PDB entry 8T02 | electron microscopy, 3.79 A resolution | chains H and J of the 7 polymer chains in the assembly

== Chain H ==
Molecule: DNA-directed RNA polymerase subunit alpha
From: Escherichia coli
Notes: EC 2.7.7.6
UniProt: P0A7Z4 (RPOA_ECOLI); residues 1-329 here = UniProt positions 1-329
Sequence (329 residues; each row starts with the number of its first residue):
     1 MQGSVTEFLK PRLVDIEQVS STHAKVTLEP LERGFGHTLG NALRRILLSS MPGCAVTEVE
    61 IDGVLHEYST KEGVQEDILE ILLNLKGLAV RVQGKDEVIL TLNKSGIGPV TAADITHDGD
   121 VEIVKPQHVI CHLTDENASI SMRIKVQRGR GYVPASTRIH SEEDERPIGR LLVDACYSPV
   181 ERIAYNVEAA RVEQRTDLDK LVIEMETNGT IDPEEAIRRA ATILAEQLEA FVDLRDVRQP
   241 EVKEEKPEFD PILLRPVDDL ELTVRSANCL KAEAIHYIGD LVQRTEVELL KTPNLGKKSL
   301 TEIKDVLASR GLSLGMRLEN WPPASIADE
Disordered / not traced: 1-3, 159-169, 233-329
Swiss-Prot annotation at these positions:
  - region: E162 to E165 (Required for interaction with Crp at class II promoters)
  - modified residue: R265 (ADP-ribosylarginine), K297 (N6-acetyllysine), K298 (N6-acetyllysine)
  - mutagenesis: R45 (R45C: In rpoA112; temperature-sensitive, blocks RNA polymerase assembly), E162 to E165 (5-fold decrease in CRP-class II promoter-dependent transcription), E165 (E165K: 5-fold decrease in CRP-class II promoter-dependent transcription), R191 (R191C: In rpoA101; temperature-sensitive)

== Chain J ==
Molecule: DNA-directed RNA polymerase subunit beta'
From: Escherichia coli
Notes: EC 2.7.7.6
UniProt: A7ZUK2 (RPOC_ECO24); residue numbers follow UniProt; this construct covers 1-1407
Sequence (1425 residues; each row starts with the number of its first residue):
     1 MKDLLKFLKA QTKTEEFDAI KIALASPDMI RSWSFGEVKK PETINYRTFK PERDGLFCAR
    61 IFGPVKDYEC LCGKYKRLKH RGVICEKCGV EVTQTKVRRE RMGHIELASP TAHIWFLKSL
   121 PSRIGLLLDM PLRDIERVLY FESYVVIEGG MTNLERQQIL TEEQYLDALE EFGDEFDAKM
   181 GAEAIQALLK SMDLEQECEQ LREELNETNS ETKRKKLTKR IKLLEAFVQS GNKPEWMILT
   241 VLPVLPPDLR PLVPLDGGRF ATSDLNDLYR RVINRNNRLK RLLDLAAPDI IVRNEKRMLQ
   301 EAVDALLDNG RRGRAITGSN KRPLKSLADM IKGKQGRFRQ NLLGKRVDYS GRSVITVGPY
   361 LRLHQCGLPK KMALELFKPF IYGKLELRGL ATTIKAAKKM VEREEAVVWD ILDEVIREHP
   421 VLLNRAPTLH RLGIQAFEPV LIEGKAIQLH PLVCAAYNAD FDGDQMAVHV PLTLEAQLEA
   481 RALMMSTNNI LSPANGEPII VPSQDVVLGL YYMTRDCVNA KGEGMVLTGP KEAERLYRSG
   541 LASLHARVKV RITEYEKDAN GELVAKTSLK DTTVGRAILW MIVPKGLPYS IVNQALGKKA
   601 ISKMLNTCYR ILGLKPTVIF ADQIMYTGFA YAARSGASVG IDDMVIPEKK HEIISEAEAE
   661 VAEIQEQFQS GLVTAGERYN KVIDIWAAAN DRVSKAMMDN LQTETVINRD GQEEKQVSFN
   721 SIYMMADSGA RGSAAQIRQL AGMRGLMAKP DGSIIETPIT ANFREGLNVL QYFISTHGAR
   781 KGLADTALKT ANSGYLTRRL VDVAQDLVVT EDDCGTHEGI MMTPVIEGGD VKEPLRDRVL
   841 GRVTAEDVLK PGTADILVPR NTLLHEQWCD LLEENSVDAV KVRSVVSCDT DFGVCAHCYG
   901 RDLARGHIIN KGEAIGVIAA QSIGEPGTQL TMRTFHIGGA ASRAAAESSI QVKNKGSIKL
   961 SNVKSVVNSS GKLVITSRNT ELKLIDEFGR TKESYKVPYG AVLAKGDGEQ VAGGETVANW
  1021 DPHTMPVITE VSGFVRFTDM IDGQTITRQT DELTGLSSLV VLDSAERTAG GKDLRPALKI
  1081 VDAQGNDVLI PGTDMPAQYF LPGKAIVQLE DGVQISSGDT LARIPQESGG TKDITGGLPR
  1141 VADLFEARRP KEPAILAEIS GIVSFGKETK GKRRLVITPV DGSDPYEEMI PKWRQLNVFE
  1201 GERVERGDVI SDGPEAPHDI LRLRGVHAVT RYIVNEVQDV YRLQGVKIND KHIEVIVRQM
  1261 LRKATIVNAG SSDFLEGEQV EYSRVKIANR ELEANGKVGA TYSRDLLGIT KASLATESFI
  1321 SAASFQETTR VLTEAAVAGK RDELRGLKEN VIVGRLIPAG TGYAYHQDRM RRRAAGEAPA
  1381 APQVTAEDAS ASLAELLNAG LGGSDNELEV LFQGPHHHHH HHHHH
Disordered / not traced: 1-15, 309-326, 933-947, 1127-1135, 1374-1425
Sequence notes: expression tag (1408-1425)
Ion coordination: Zn2+ site 1: C70, C72, C85, C88; Mg2+: D460, D462, D464; Zn2+ site 2: C814, C888, C895, C898
Swiss-Prot annotation at these positions:
  - binding site (Zn(2+)): C70, C72, C85, C88, C814, C888, C895, C898
  - binding site (Mg(2+)): D460, D462, D464
  - modified residue: K972 (N6-acetyllysine)

== Chain H / chain J interface ==
Pairs across the interface (26):
  R44(H) - R538(J)
  L48(H) - R535(J)
  E80(H) - R551(J)  salt bridge
  L83(H) - V526(J)
  L83(H) - L527(J)
  L83(H) - T528(J)
  L83(H) - R551(J)
  L83(H) - L569(J)  hydrophobic
  N84(H) - R551(J)
  Y152(H) - R535(J)
  Y152(H) - L536(J)  hydrophobic
  Y152(H) - L541(J)  hydrophobic
  P154(H) - L541(J)  hydrophobic
  C176(H) - R535(J)
  V180(H) - R535(J)  hydrogen bond (backbone-side chain)
  E181(H) - K531(J)
  E181(H) - R535(J)
  R182(H) - K531(J)
  R182(H) - E534(J)  salt bridge
  R182(H) - M581(J)
  R191(H) - W409(J)
  R191(H) - D413(J)  salt bridge
  Q194(H) - E404(J)  hydrogen bond (side chain-backbone)
  Q194(H) - A406(J)
  Q194(H) - W409(J)
  T196(H) - E443(J)
Interface residues without a listed pair, chain H (20 interface residues in all): K86, I183, A184, A189, E193, R195
Interface residues without a listed pair, chain J (22 interface residues in all): E405, D410, I442, M525, E532

== In short ==
20 residues of chain H face 22 of chain J across their interface; the contacts include 2 hydrogen bonds and 3
salt bridges. Polar pairs include E80(H)-R551(J), R182(H)-E534(J) and R191(H)-D413(J).
Chain H is DNA-directed RNA polymerase subunit alpha and chain J is DNA-directed RNA polymerase subunit beta',
both from Escherichia coli; the structure, Reconstituted E. coli RNA polymerase post-termination complex on
negatively-supercoiled DNA: unwinding duplex DNA (rPTCi), was determined by electron microscopy together with
8SZW, 8T00 and 8T0L from the same study.
